Entry 8ZWG (electron microscopy, 2.87 A resolution); this record covers chains B and E of the 5 polymer chains in the assembly.

== Chain B ==
Name: Guanine nucleotide-binding protein G(i) subunit alpha-1
Organism: Homo sapiens
UniProt: P63096 (GNAI1_HUMAN); numbering as in UniProt (aligned over 1-354)
Chain sequence (354 residues; row label = number of the first residue in the row):
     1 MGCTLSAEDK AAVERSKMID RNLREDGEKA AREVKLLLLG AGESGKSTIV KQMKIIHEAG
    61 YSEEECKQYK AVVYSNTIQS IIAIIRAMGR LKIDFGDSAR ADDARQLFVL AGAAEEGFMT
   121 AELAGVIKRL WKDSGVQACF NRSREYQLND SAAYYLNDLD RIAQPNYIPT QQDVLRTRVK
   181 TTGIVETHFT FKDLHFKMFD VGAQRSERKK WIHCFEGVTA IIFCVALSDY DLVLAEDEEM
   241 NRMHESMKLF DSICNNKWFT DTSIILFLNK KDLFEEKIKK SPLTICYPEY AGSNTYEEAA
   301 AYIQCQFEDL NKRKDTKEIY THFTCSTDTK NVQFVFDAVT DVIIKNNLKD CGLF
Not modelled in the structure: 1-4, 56-181
Sequence notes: engineered mutation Ala203 (Gly in P63096), Ser326 (Ala in P63096)
Swiss-Prot annotation at these positions:
  - region: Lys35 to Thr48 (G1 motif), Asp173 to Thr181 (G2 motif), Phe196 to Gly202, Gln204, Arg205 (G3 motif), Ile265 to Asp272 (G4 motif), Thr324, Cys325, Thr327 to Thr329 (G5 motif)
  - binding site (GTP): Glu43 to Thr48, Ser151, Leu175 to Thr181, Asp200 to Gly202, Gln204, Asn269 to Asp272
  - binding site (Mg(2+)): Ser47, Thr181
  - modified residue: Arg178 (ADP-ribosylarginine), Gln204 (Deamidated glutamine), Cys351 (ADP-ribosylcysteine)
  - lipidation: Gly2 (N-myristoyl glycine), Cys3 (S-palmitoyl cysteine)

== Chain E ==
Name: scFv16
Organism: synthetic construct
Notes: antibody fragment or engineered binder
Chain sequence (267 residues; each row starts with the number of its first residue; numbering starts at 0):
     0 MVQLVESGGG LVQPGGSRKL SCSASGFAFS SFGMHWVRQA PEKGLEWVAY ISSGSGTIYY
    60 ADTVKGRFTI SRDDPKNTLF LQMTSLRSED TAMYYCVRSI YYYGSSPFDF WGQGTTLTVS
   120 AGGGGSGGGG SGGGGSADIV MTQATSSVPV TPGESVSISC RSSKSLLHSN GNTYLYWFLQ
   180 RPGQSPQLLI YRMSNLASGV PDRFSGSGSG TAFTLTISRL EAEDVGVYYC MQHLEYPLTF
   240 GAGTKLELVD ENLYFQGASH HHHHHHH
Not modelled in the structure: 0, 120-135, 192, 248-266

== Interface between chain B and chain E ==
Contacting residue pairs (18; chain B residue first):
  Leu5(B) - His167(E)
  Ser6(B) - His167(E)
  Ser6(B) - Tyr173(E)  hydrogen bond
  Ser6(B) - Leu233(E)
  Ala7(B) - His232(E)
  Ala7(B) - Leu233(E)
  Glu8(B) - Tyr100(E)
  Glu8(B) - Tyr173(E)
  Glu8(B) - Tyr175(E)  hydrogen bond
  Glu8(B) - His232(E)  salt bridge
  Lys10(B) - Tyr235(E)
  Ala11(B) - Tyr100(E)  hydrophobic
  Glu14(B) - Ser51(E)  hydrogen bond
  Glu14(B) - Ser52(E)
  Glu14(B) - Gly55(E)
  Glu14(B) - Thr56(E)  hydrogen bond
  Arg15(B) - Ile99(E)
  Met18(B) - Ser52(E)  hydrogen bond
Also at the interface, not in a pair above, chain B (10 interface residues in all): Ala12
Also at the interface, not in a pair above, chain E (17 interface residues in all): Ser30, Tyr49, Gly53, Arg191, Glu234

== Summary ==
10 residues of chain B and 17 residues of chain E are in contact; the contacts include 5 hydrogen bonds and 1
salt bridge. Polar contacts include Glu8(B)-His232(E), Ser6(B)-Tyr173(E) and Glu8(B)-Tyr175(E). UniProt lists
22 GTP-binding residues and Mg2+-binding residues Ser47(B) and Thr181(B) on chain B.
Chain B is Guanine nucleotide-binding protein G(i) subunit alpha-1 (Homo sapiens) and chain E is scFv16
(synthetic construct); the structure, cryoEM structure of JR14a bound C3aR-Gi complex, was determined by
electron microscopy.
